3WCV - chains B and C of the 8 polymer chains in the assembly; structure by X-ray diffraction, 2.60 A resolution.

Chain B:
Molecule: A2 globin chain of giant V2 hemoglobin
Source organism: Lamellibrachia satsuma
Reference sequence: S0BBR6 (S0BBR6_LAMSA); residues 1-144 here correspond to UniProt positions 17-160 (UniProt number = residue number + 16)
Amino-acid sequence (144 residues; each row starts with the number of its first residue):
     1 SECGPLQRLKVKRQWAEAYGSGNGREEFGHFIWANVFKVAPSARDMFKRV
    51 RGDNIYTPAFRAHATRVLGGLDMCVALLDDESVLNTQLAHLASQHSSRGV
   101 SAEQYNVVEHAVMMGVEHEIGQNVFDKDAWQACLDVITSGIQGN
Cystine bridges: Cys-3/Cys-133
Metal / ion sites: heme Fe: His-95 (together with oxygen molecule); Ca2+ site 1: Asn-106, Glu-109, Asp-135; Ca2+ site 2 near Glu-119 (its only coordinating residue here)
Ligand contacts:
  - heme (HEM): Ala-43, Met-46, Phe-47, Arg-49, Val-50, His-63, Arg-66, Val-67, Gly-70, Leu-71, Leu-91, Gln-94, His-95, Arg-98, Val-100, Gln-104, Tyr-105, Val-108, Thr-138, Ile-141
  - heme / oxygen molecule: Trp-33, Ala-43, Met-46, Phe-47, Arg-49, Val-50, His-63, Arg-66, Val-67, Gly-70, Leu-71, Leu-91, Gln-94, His-95, Arg-98, Val-100, Gln-104, Tyr-105, Val-108, Thr-138, Ile-141
  - oxygen molecule (OXY): Trp-33, Phe-47, His-63, Val-67, His-95

Chain C:
Molecule: B2 globin chain of giant V2 hemoglobin
Source organism: Lamellibrachia satsuma
Reference sequence: S0BCU7 (S0BCU7_LAMSA); residues 1-150 here correspond to UniProt positions 17-166 (UniProt number = residue number + 16)
Amino-acid sequence (150 residues; each row starts with the number of its first residue):
     1 SSNSCTTEDRREMQLMWANVWSAQFTGRRLAIAQAVFKDLFAHVPDAVGL
    51 FDRVHGTEIDSSEFKAHCIRVVNGLDSAIGLLSDPSTLNEQLSHLATQHQ
   101 ERAGVTKGGFSAIAQSFLRVMPQVASCFNPDAWSRCFNRITNGMTEGLAE
Cystine bridges: Cys-5/Cys-136
Metal / ion sites: heme Fe: His-99 (together with oxygen molecule)
Ligand contacts:
  - heme (HEM): Leu-50, Phe-51, Arg-53, Val-54, His-67, Arg-70, Val-71, Gly-74, Leu-75, Leu-95, Gln-98, His-99, Arg-102, Val-105, Gly-109, Phe-110, Ile-113, Phe-137, Thr-141, Met-144
  - heme / oxygen molecule: Phe-37, Leu-50, Phe-51, Arg-53, Val-54, His-67, Arg-70, Val-71, Gly-74, Leu-75, Leu-95, Gln-98, His-99, Arg-102, Val-105, Gly-109, Phe-110, Ile-113, Phe-137, Thr-141, Met-144
  - oxygen molecule (OXY): Phe-37, Phe-51, His-67, Val-71, His-99

Chain B / chain C interface:
Pairs across the interface - 44 pairs, chain B then chain C:
  Leu-9(B) / Phe-25(C)  hydrophobic
  Lys-12(B) / Gln-24(C)  hydrogen bond (side chain-backbone)
  Lys-12(B) / Phe-25(C)
  Arg-13(B) / Gln-24(C)
  Ala-16(B) / Ala-23(C)
  Ala-16(B) / Gln-24(C)
  Ser-21(B) / Ala-18(C)
  Arg-25(B) / Asp-76(C)  salt bridge
  Glu-26(B) / Asp-84(C)
  Arg-49(B) / His-94(C)
  Pro-58(B) / Ser-86(C)
  Pro-58(B) / Thr-87(C)
  Pro-58(B) / Glu-90(C)
  Ala-59(B) / Glu-90(C)
  Arg-61(B) / Thr-87(C)
  Ala-62(B) / Thr-87(C)
  Ala-62(B) / Glu-90(C)
  Ala-62(B) / Gln-91(C)
  Thr-65(B) / Ser-77(C)
  Thr-65(B) / Leu-81(C)
  Arg-66(B) / Gln-91(C)  hydrogen bond
  Arg-66(B) / His-94(C)
  Gly-69(B) / Asn-73(C)
  Asp-72(B) / Trp-21(C)
  Asp-72(B) / Arg-29(C)  salt bridge
  Met-73(B) / Ile-69(C)  hydrophobic
  Met-73(B) / Arg-70(C)
  Met-73(B) / Asn-73(C)
  Ala-76(B) / Gln-24(C)
  Ala-76(B) / Thr-26(C)
  Ala-76(B) / Arg-29(C)
  Leu-77(B) / Thr-26(C)
  Leu-77(B) / Ile-69(C)  hydrophobic
  Asp-79(B) / Phe-25(C)
  Ser-82(B) / Ser-62(C)  hydrogen bond
  Val-83(B) / Lys-65(C)
  Val-83(B) / Ala-66(C)
  Val-83(B) / Ile-69(C)  hydrophobic
  Thr-86(B) / Ser-62(C)
  Thr-86(B) / Ala-66(C)
  Gln-87(B) / Ala-66(C)
  Gln-87(B) / Arg-70(C)  hydrogen bond
  His-90(B) / Arg-53(C)
  His-90(B) / Arg-70(C)
Interface residues without a listed pair, chain B (28 interface residues in all): Tyr-19, Gly-70, Val-75
Interface residues without a listed pair, chain C (24 interface residues in all): Glu-63

Summary:
The interface between chain B and chain C involves 28 residues on one side and 24 on the other, with 4
hydrogen bonds and 2 salt bridges. Polar pairs include Arg-25(B)/Asp-76(C), Asp-72(B)/Arg-29(C) and
Lys-12(B)/Gln-24(C). Heme is bound between chain B and chain C.
Chain B is A2 globin chain of giant V2 hemoglobin and chain C is B2 globin chain of giant V2 hemoglobin, both
from Lamellibrachia satsuma; the structure, The structure of a deoxygenated 400 kda hemoglobin provides a more
accurate description of the cooperative ..., was determined by X-ray diffraction (same publication as 3WCT,
3WCU and 3WCW).
